Entry 7OCJ (X-ray diffraction, 2.70 A resolution); this record covers chains A and E of the 4 polymer chains in the assembly.

[Chain A]
Molecule: LexA repressor
Source organism: Escherichia coli
Notes: EC 3.4.21.88
UniProt: A0A1X3HXW2 (A0A1X3HXW2_ECOLX); residues 1-202 here = UniProt positions 1-202
Amino-acid sequence (222 residues; row label = number of the first residue in the row; numbers below 1 keep their minus sign (Met-19 is residue -19)):
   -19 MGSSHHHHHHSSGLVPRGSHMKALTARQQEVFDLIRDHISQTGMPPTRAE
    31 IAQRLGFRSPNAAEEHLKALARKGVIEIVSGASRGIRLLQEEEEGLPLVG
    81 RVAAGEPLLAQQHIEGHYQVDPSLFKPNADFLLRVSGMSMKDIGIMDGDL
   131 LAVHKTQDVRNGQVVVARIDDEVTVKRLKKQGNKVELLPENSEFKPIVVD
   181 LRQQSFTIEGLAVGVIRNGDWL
Disordered / not traced: -19 to 73
Sequence notes: initiating methionine (-19); expression tag (-18 to 0)

[Chain E]
Molecule: NbSOS2 (14509)
Source organism: Lama glama
Amino-acid sequence (115 residues; numbered 1 to 115; the number before each row is that of its first residue):
     1 QVQLVESGGGLVQAGGSLRLSCAASGSIRSLNAMGWYRQAPGKQRELVAA
    51 ITSRGSTRYGDFVKGRFTISRGNAKNTVYLQMNSLSVEDTAVYYCKQTQL
   101 GYDYWGQGTQVTVSS
Disulfide bonds: Cys22-Cys95

[How chain A and chain E interact]
Contacting residue pairs (35):
  Arg81(A) - Asp61(E)  salt bridge
  Gln91(A) - Gly65(E)
  Gln92(A) - Lys64(E)
  Gln92(A) - Gly65(E)
  Glu95(A) - Arg58(E)
  Glu95(A) - Tyr59(E)  hydrogen bond (backbone-backbone)
  Glu95(A) - Asp61(E)
  Gly96(A) - Thr57(E)
  Gly96(A) - Arg58(E)
  His97(A) - Ser56(E)
  His97(A) - Thr57(E)  hydrogen bond (backbone-backbone)
  Tyr98(A) - Ser56(E)
  Tyr98(A) - Thr57(E)
  Tyr98(A) - Arg58(E)
  Gln99(A) - Arg54(E)
  Gln99(A) - Ser56(E)  hydrogen bond (backbone-side chain)
  Arg114(A) - Arg58(E)
  Gly199(A) - Arg58(E)  hydrogen bond (backbone-side chain)
  Asp200(A) - Arg58(E)  salt bridge
  Trp201(A) - Ala33(E)
  Trp201(A) - Ala50(E)
  Trp201(A) - Ile51(E)
  Trp201(A) - Thr52(E)
  Trp201(A) - Ser56(E)
  Trp201(A) - Thr57(E)
  Trp201(A) - Arg58(E)
  Trp201(A) - Thr98(E)
  Leu202(A) - Ala33(E)
  Leu202(A) - Met34(E)  hydrophobic
  Leu202(A) - Gly35(E)
  Leu202(A) - Tyr37(E)  hydrogen bond (backbone-side chain)
  Leu202(A) - Ala49(E)
  Leu202(A) - Ala50(E)  hydrophobic
  Leu202(A) - Lys96(E)
  Leu202(A) - Thr98(E)
Also at the interface, not in a pair above, chain A (14 interface residues in all): Leu78
Also at the interface, not in a pair above, chain E (21 interface residues in all): Trp36, Gly55, Gln97

[Summary]
14 residues of chain A face 21 of chain E across their interface, with 5 hydrogen bonds and 2 salt bridges.
Among the polar pairs are Arg81(A)-Asp61(E), Asp200(A)-Arg58(E) and Gln99(A)-Ser56(E).
Here chain A is LexA repressor (Escherichia coli) and chain E is NbSOS2 (14509) (Lama glama). Entry 7OCJ
(Crystal structure of E.coli LexA in complex with nanobody NbSOS2(Nb14509)) was determined by X-ray
diffraction, deposited together with 7ZRA and 7B5G.
